Entry 6MRA (X-ray diffraction, 1.70 A resolution); this record covers chains A and B.

# Chain A
Molecule: TCR alpha chain
From: Mus musculus
Amino-acid sequence (203 residues; numbered 1 to 203; the number before each row is that of its first residue):
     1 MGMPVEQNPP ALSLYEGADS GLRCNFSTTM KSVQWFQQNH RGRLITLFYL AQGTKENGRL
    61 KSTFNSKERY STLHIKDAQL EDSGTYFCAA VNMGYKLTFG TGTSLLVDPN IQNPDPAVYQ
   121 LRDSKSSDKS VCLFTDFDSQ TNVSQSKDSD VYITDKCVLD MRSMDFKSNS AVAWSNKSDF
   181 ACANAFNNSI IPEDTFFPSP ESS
Disordered / not traced: 1-2, 127-128, 146-148, 187-203
Cystine bridges: Cys24-Cys88, Cys132-Cys182

# Chain B
Molecule: TCR beta-chain
From: Mus musculus
Amino-acid sequence (245 residues; numbered 1 to 245; the number before each row is that of its first residue):
     1 MEAAVTQSPR NKVAVTGGKV TLSCNQTNNH NNMYWYRQDT GHGLRLIHYS YGAGSTEKGD
    61 IPDGYKASRP SQENFSLILE LATPSQTSVY FCASGDPQGV SYEQYFGPGT RLTVLEDLKN
   121 VFPPEVAVFE PSEAEISHTQ KATLVCLATG FYPDHVELSW WVNGKEVHSG VCTDPQPLKE
   181 QPALNDSRYA LSSRLRVSAT FWQNPRNHFR CQVQFYGLSE NDEWTQDRAK PVTQIVSAEA
   241 WGRAD
Disordered / not traced: 1-4
Cystine bridges: Cys24-Cys92, Cys146-Cys211

# How chain A and chain B interact
Cross-chain cystine bridges: Cys157(A)-Cys172(B)
Residue-residue contacts (83):
  Lys31(A) with Tyr102(B)
  Ser32(A) with Tyr102(B)
  Gln34(A) with Glu103(B); Gln104(B), hydrogen bond (side chain-backbone)
  Phe36(A) with Phe106(B), hydrophobic
  Gln38(A) with Gln38(B), hydrogen bond; Phe91(B)
  Gly42(A) with Phe91(B)
  Arg43(A) with Pro108(B)
  Leu44(A) with Leu44(B), hydrophobic
  Thr46(A) with Glu103(B)
  Tyr49(A) with Ser101(B); Tyr102(B), hydrogen bond (side chain-backbone); Glu103(B)
  Phe87(A) with Gln38(B); Gly43(B)
  Val91(A) with Tyr102(B), hydrophobic
  Tyr95(A) with Tyr102(B), hydrophobic
  Leu97(A) with Tyr36(B); Gln104(B)
  Phe99(A) with Leu44(B); Phe106(B), hydrophobic
  Gly100(A) with Gly43(B)
  Thr101(A) with Gly41(B); His42(B)
  Asp115(A) with His138(B), salt bridge
  Tyr119(A) with Ser132(B); Ala134(B); Glu135(B); His138(B)
  Gln120(A) with Ser132(B)
  Leu121(A) with Phe129(B); Glu130(B); Thr143(B); Val145(B), hydrophobic
  Arg122(A) with Phe129(B); Glu130(B), hydrogen bond (backbone-backbone)
  Asp123(A) with Val128(B); Phe129(B)
  Ser124(A) with Val128(B), hydrogen bond (side chain-backbone); Glu130(B); Glu239(B)
  Lys129(A) with Ala127(B); Phe129(B)
  Val131(A) with Phe129(B), hydrophobic; Val145(B), hydrophobic; Leu147(B), hydrophobic
  Leu133(A) with Thr143(B)
  Thr135(A) with Arg196(B)
  Asp136(A) with Thr139(B); Arg196(B), salt bridge
  Tyr152(A) with Leu178(B), hydrophobic; Glu180(B), hydrogen bond (side chain-backbone)
  Ile153(A) with Leu178(B)
  Thr154(A) with Asp174(B); Ser192(B)
  Asp155(A) with Arg194(B)
  Lys156(A) with Pro175(B)
  Cys157(A) with Cys172(B), disulfide; Thr173(B); Arg194(B), hydrogen bond
  Val158(A) with Cys172(B)
  Leu159(A) with Gly170(B); Val171(B); Cys172(B); Arg196(B)
  Asp160(A) with Ser169(B); Gly170(B), hydrogen bond (backbone-backbone)
  Met161(A) with Lys141(B); Arg196(B); Val197(B)
  Arg162(A) with His168(B), hydrogen bond (side chain-backbone); Ser169(B), hydrogen bond
  Met164(A) with Lys141(B)
  Phe166(A) with Lys141(B); Arg196(B)
  Ser168(A) with Arg196(B), hydrogen bond
  Ser170(A) with Arg194(B), hydrogen bond
  Ala171(A) with Arg194(B)
  Val172(A) with Arg194(B)
  Trp174(A) with Leu147(B), hydrophobic; Leu178(B), hydrophobic; Ala190(B), hydrophobic
Other interface residues (no listed pair), chain B (49 interface residues in all): Arg10, Pro131, Leu144, Thr149, Lys179, Ser198, Ala240

# Overview
Chain A and chain B form an interface of 47 and 49 residues respectively; the contacts include 1 disulfide
bond, 12 hydrogen bonds and 2 salt bridges. Polar contacts include Asp115(A)-His138(B), Asp136(A)-Arg196(B)
and Gln34(A)-Gln104(B).
Here chain A is TCR alpha chain and chain B is TCR beta-chain, both from Mus musculus. Entry 6MRA (Diversity
in the type II Natural Killer T cell receptor repertoire and antigen specificity leads to ...) was determined
by X-ray diffraction together with 6MSS from the same study.
